Entry 7KP7 (X-ray diffraction, 2.65 A resolution); this record covers chains A and E of the 6 polymer chains in the assembly.

[Chain A]
Molecule: Tumor necrosis factor
Organism: Mus musculus
Reference sequence: P06804 (TNFA_MOUSE); residues 10-157 here correspond to UniProt positions 88-235 (UniProt number = residue number + 78)
Chain sequence (148 residues; row label = number of the first residue in the row):
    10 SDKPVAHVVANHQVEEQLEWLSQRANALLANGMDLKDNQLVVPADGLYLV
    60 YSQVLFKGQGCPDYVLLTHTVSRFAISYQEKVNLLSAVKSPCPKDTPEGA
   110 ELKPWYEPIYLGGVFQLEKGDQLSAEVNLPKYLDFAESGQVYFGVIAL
Disulfides: Cys70-Cys101

[Chain E]
Molecule: Tumor necrosis factor receptor superfamily member 1A
Organism: Homo sapiens
Reference sequence: P19438 (TNR1A_HUMAN); residues 13-155 here correspond to UniProt positions 42-184 (UniProt number = residue number + 29)
Chain sequence (144 residues; row label = number of the first residue in the row):
    12 GSVCPQGKYIHPQDNSICCTKCHKGTYLYNDCPGPGQDTDCRECESGSFT
    62 ASENHLRHCLSCSKCRKEMGQVEISSCTVDRDTVCGCRKNQYRHYWSENL
   112 FQCFNCSLCLNGTVHLSCQEKQNTVCTCHAGFFLRENECVSSSN
Disordered / not traced: 12-13, 155
Disulfides: Cys15-Cys29, Cys30-Cys43, Cys33-Cys52, Cys55-Cys70, Cys73-Cys88, Cys76-Cys96, Cys98-Cys114, Cys117-Cys129, Cys120-Cys137, Cys139-Cys150
Construct notes: expression tag (12); engineered mutation Asp25 (Asn54 in P19438), Ser153 (Cys182 in P19438)
UniProt features mapped onto this chain:
  - glycosylation (N-linked (GlcNAc...) asparagine): Asn116, Asn122

[Interface between chain A and chain E]
Contacting residue pairs - 32 pairs, chain A then chain E:
  His21(A) - Cys73(E)  hydrogen bond (side chain-backbone)
  His21(A) - Lys75(E)
  Gln22(A) - Ser57(E)
  Gln22(A) - Gly58(E)
  Gln32(A) - His69(E)  hydrogen bond
  Arg33(A) - Gly58(E)  hydrogen bond (side chain-backbone)
  Arg33(A) - His69(E)
  Arg33(A) - Cys70(E)
  Arg33(A) - Ser72(E)  hydrogen bond
  Ala34(A) - Leu67(E)  hydrophobic
  Ala34(A) - His69(E)
  Ala34(A) - Cys70(E)  hydrogen bond (backbone-backbone)
  Ala34(A) - Leu71(E)  hydrophobic
  Lys66(A) - Arg77(E)
  Lys66(A) - Glu79(E)  salt bridge
  Gln68(A) - Lys78(E)
  Gln68(A) - Glu79(E)
  Pro113(A) - Glu79(E)
  Pro113(A) - Met80(E)  hydrophobic
  Pro113(A) - Gln113(E)
  Tyr115(A) - Arg77(E)
  Tyr115(A) - Glu79(E)  hydrogen bond
  Tyr115(A) - Met80(E)
  Asp143(A) - Arg77(E)  salt bridge
  Phe144(A) - Lys75(E)
  Ala145(A) - Ser74(E)
  Ala145(A) - Lys75(E)  hydrogen bond (backbone-backbone)
  Ala145(A) - Arg77(E)
  Glu146(A) - Ser74(E)
  Glu146(A) - Arg77(E)
  Ser147(A) - Ser72(E)
  Gln149(A) - Arg77(E)  hydrogen bond
Interface residues without a listed pair, chain A (17 interface residues in all): Gly67, Glu110
Interface residues without a listed pair, chain E (18 interface residues in all): Ser59, Leu111, Phe115

[Summary]
Chain A and chain E form an interface of 17 and 18 residues respectively; the contacts include 8 hydrogen
bonds and 2 salt bridges. Polar contacts include Lys66(A)-Glu79(E), Asp143(A)-Arg77(E) and His21(A)-Cys73(E).
Chain A is Tumor necrosis factor (Mus musculus) and chain E is Tumor necrosis factor receptor superfamily
member 1A (Homo sapiens); the structure, asymmetric mTNF-alpha hTNFR1 complex, was determined by X-ray
diffraction together with 7KP8 and 7KP9 from the same study.
